1NBE - chains A and B of the 4 polymer chains in the assembly; structure by X-ray diffraction, 2.60 A resolution.

[Chain A]
Molecule: Aspartate transcarbamoylase
Organism: Escherichia coli
Notes: EC 2.1.3.2; engineered mutation(s): T82A
Reference sequence: P0A786 (PYRB_ECOLI); numbering as in UniProt (aligned over 1-310)
Sequence (310 residues; numbered 1 to 310; the number before each row is that of its first residue):
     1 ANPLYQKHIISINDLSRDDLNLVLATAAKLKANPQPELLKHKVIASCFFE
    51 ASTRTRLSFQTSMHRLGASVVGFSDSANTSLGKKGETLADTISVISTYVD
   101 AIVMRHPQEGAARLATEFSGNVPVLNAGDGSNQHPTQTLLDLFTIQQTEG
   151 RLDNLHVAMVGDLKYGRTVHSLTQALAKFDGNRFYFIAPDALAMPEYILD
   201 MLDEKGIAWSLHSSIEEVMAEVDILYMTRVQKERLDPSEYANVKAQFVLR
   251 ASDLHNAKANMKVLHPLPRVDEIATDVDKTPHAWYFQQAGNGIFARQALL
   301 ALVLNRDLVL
Construct notes: conflict Gln60 (Glu in P0A786), Gln147 (Glu in P0A786), Glu149 (Gln in P0A786), Glu196 (Gln in P0A786)
Small-molecule neighbours:
  - D-malate (MLT), molecule 1: Ser52, Arg54, Thr55, Arg105, His134, Gln137, Arg167, Thr168, Pro266, Leu267
  - D-malate (MLT), molecule 2: Gln231, Glu233, Arg234

[Chain B]
Molecule: Aspartate transcarbamoylase
Organism: Escherichia coli
Notes: EC 2.1.3.2
Reference sequence: P0A7F3 (PYRI_ECOLI); residues 2-153 here correspond to UniProt positions 1-152 (UniProt number = residue number - 1)
Sequence (153 residues; each row starts with the number of its first residue):
     1 MTHDNKLQVEAIKRGTVIDHIPAQIGFKLLSLFKLTETDQRITIGLNLPS
    51 GEMGRKDLIKIENTFLSEDQVDQLALYAPQAAVNRIDNYEVVGKSRPSLP
   101 ERIDNVLVCPNSNCISHAEPVSSSFAVRKRANDIALKCKYCEKEFSHNVV
   151 LAN
Construct notes: engineered mutation Ala82 (Thr81 in P0A7F3)
Bound ions: Zn2+: Cys109, Cys114, Cys138, Cys141

[Interface between chain A and chain B]
Contacting residue pairs (30; chain A residue first):
  Ser11(A) - Glu142(B)  hydrogen bond
  Thr87(A) - Glu119(B)  hydrogen bond
  Leu88(A) - Glu119(B)  hydrogen bond (backbone-side chain)
  Ala89(A) - Glu119(B)  hydrogen bond (backbone-side chain)
  Ala89(A) - Pro120(B)
  Pro107(A) - Asn113(B)  hydrogen bond (backbone-side chain)
  Gln108(A) - Asn113(B)
  Gln108(A) - Ile115(B)
  Glu109(A) - Asn111(B)  hydrogen bond
  Glu109(A) - Asn113(B)  hydrogen bond
  Glu109(A) - Ile115(B)  hydrogen bond (backbone-backbone)
  Glu109(A) - Cys141(B)
  Glu109(A) - Lys143(B)  salt bridge
  Gly110(A) - Ile115(B)
  Gly110(A) - Tyr140(B)  hydrogen bond (backbone-backbone)
  Gly110(A) - Cys141(B)
  Ala111(A) - Ile115(B)
  Arg113(A) - Lys139(B)
  Arg113(A) - Tyr140(B)
  Arg113(A) - Glu142(B)  salt bridge
  Leu114(A) - Glu119(B)
  Leu114(A) - Val121(B)  hydrophobic
  Leu114(A) - Tyr140(B)  hydrophobic
  Glu117(A) - Val121(B)
  Glu117(A) - Lys139(B)  salt bridge
  Glu117(A) - Tyr140(B)  hydrogen bond
  Ser131(A) - Lys143(B)  hydrogen bond
  Asn132(A) - Cys141(B)
  Asn132(A) - Glu142(B)  hydrogen bond
  Gln133(A) - Glu142(B)
Interface residues without a listed pair, chain A (17 interface residues in all): His106, Phe118
Interface residues without a listed pair, chain B (12 interface residues in all): Cys114

[Overview]
17 residues of chain A face 12 of chain B across their interface; the contacts include 12 hydrogen bonds and 3
salt bridges. Among the polar pairs are Glu109(A)-Lys143(B), Arg113(A)-Glu142(B) and Glu117(A)-Lys139(B).
Bound to chain A: D-malate.
Here chain A is Aspartate transcarbamoylase and chain B is Aspartate transcarbamoylase, both from Escherichia
coli. Entry 1NBE (Aspartate transcarbamoylase regulatory chain mutant (T82A)) was determined by X-ray
diffraction.
